PDB entry 6S1K | electron microscopy, 8.38 A resolution (very low resolution: no residue pairs are listed; an interface is given only as per-side residue counts) | chains G and J of the 16 polymer chains in the assembly

== Chain G (and J) ==
Name: Methyl-accepting chemotaxis protein I
Organism: Escherichia coli str. K-12 substr. MG1655star
Notes: chain J of this document is another copy of the same molecule, construct and numbering; everything in this record applies to it too
UniProtKB: P02942 (MCP1_ECOLI); numbering as in UniProt (aligned over 1-551)
Chain sequence (551 residues; numbered 1 to 551; the number before each row is that of its first residue):
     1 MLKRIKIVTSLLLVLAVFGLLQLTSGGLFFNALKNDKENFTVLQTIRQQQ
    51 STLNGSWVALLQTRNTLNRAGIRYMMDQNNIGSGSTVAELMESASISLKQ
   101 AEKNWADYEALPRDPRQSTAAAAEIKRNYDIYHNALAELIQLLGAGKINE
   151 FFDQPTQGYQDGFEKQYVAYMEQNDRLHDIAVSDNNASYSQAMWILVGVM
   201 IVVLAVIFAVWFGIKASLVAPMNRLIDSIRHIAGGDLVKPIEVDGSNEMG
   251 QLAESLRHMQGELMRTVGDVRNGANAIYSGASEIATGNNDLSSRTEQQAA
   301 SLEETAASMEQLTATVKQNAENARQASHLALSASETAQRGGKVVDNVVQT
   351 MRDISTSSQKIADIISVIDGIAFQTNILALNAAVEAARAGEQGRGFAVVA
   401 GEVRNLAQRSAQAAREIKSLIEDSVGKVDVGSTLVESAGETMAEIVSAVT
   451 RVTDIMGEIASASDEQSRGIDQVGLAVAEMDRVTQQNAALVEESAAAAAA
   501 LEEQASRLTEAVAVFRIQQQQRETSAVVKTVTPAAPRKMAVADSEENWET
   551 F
Unresolved in the structure: 1-339, 442-551
UniProt features mapped onto this chain:
  - region: Arg64 to Arg73 (The 3 Arg may form a positively charged pocket, which binds the alpha-carboxyl group of the attractant AA)
  - modified residue: Gln297 (Glutamate methyl ester (Gln)), Glu304 (Glutamate methyl ester (Glu)), Gln311 (Glutamate methyl ester (Gln)), Glu493 (Glutamate methyl ester (Glu)), Glu502 (Glutamate methyl ester (Glu))

== Interface between chain G and chain J ==
At this resolution (8 A) residue pairs are not listed: 8 residues of chain G and 6 of chain J lie at the interface.

== Summary ==
8 residues of chain G face 6 of chain J across their interface.
Chain G and chain J are both Methyl-accepting chemotaxis protein I (Escherichia coli str. K-12 substr.
MG1655star); the structure, E. coli Core Signaling Unit, carrying QQQQ receptor mutation, was determined by
electron microscopy.
